6ZHY - chains F and J of the 9 polymer chains in the assembly; structure by electron microscopy, 3.00 A resolution.

Chain F:
Molecule: Histone H4
Organism: Xenopus laevis
UniProt: P62799 (H4_XENLA); residues 0-102 here correspond to UniProt positions 1-103 (UniProt number = residue number + 1)
Amino-acid sequence (103 residues; row label = number of the first residue in the row; numbering starts at 0):
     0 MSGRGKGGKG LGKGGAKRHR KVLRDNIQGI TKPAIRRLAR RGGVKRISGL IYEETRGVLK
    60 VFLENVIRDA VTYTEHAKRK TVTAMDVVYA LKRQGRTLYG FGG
Disordered / not traced: 0-23
UniProt features mapped onto this chain:
  - DNA-binding region: Lys16 to Lys20
  - modified residue: Ser1 (N-acetylserine), Arg3 (Asymmetric dimethylarginine), Lys5 (N6-(2-hydroxyisobutyryl)lysine), Lys8 (N6-(2-hydroxyisobutyryl)lysine), Lys12 (N6-(2-hydroxyisobutyryl)lysine), Lys16 (N6-(2-hydroxyisobutyryl)lysine), Lys20 (N6,N6,N6-trimethyllysine), Lys31 (N6-(2-hydroxyisobutyryl)lysine), Lys44 (N6-(2-hydroxyisobutyryl)lysine), Ser47 (Phosphoserine), Tyr51 (Phosphotyrosine), Lys59 (N6-(2-hydroxyisobutyryl)lysine), Lys77 (N6-(2-hydroxyisobutyryl)lysine), Lys79 (N6-(2-hydroxyisobutyryl)lysine), Tyr88 (Phosphotyrosine), Lys91 (N6-(2-hydroxyisobutyryl)lysine)
  - cross-link (Glycyl lysine isopeptide (Lys-Gly)): Lys31 (interchain with G-Cter in UFM1), Lys91 (interchain with G-Cter in ubiquitin)

Chain J:
Molecule: DNA (110-MER) Widom 601 sequence
Organism: synthetic construct
Sequence (145 nucleotides; row label = number of the first residue in the row; numbers below 1 keep their minus sign (DA-72 is residue -72)):
   -72 ATCGATGTAT ATATCTGACA CGTGCCTGGA GACTAGGGAG TAATCCCCTT GGCGGTTAAA
   -12 ACGCGGGGGA CAGCGCGTAC GTGCGTTTAA GCGGTGCTAG AGCTGTCTAC GACCAATTGA
    48 GCGGCCTCGG CACCGGGATT CTGAT
Disordered / not traced: -72 to -38

How chain F and chain J interact:
Pairs across the interface (6; chain F residue first):
  Thr30(F) - DA-13(J)  phosphate contact
  Thr30(F) - DA-12(J)  phosphate contact
  Pro32(F) - DA-13(J)  phosphate contact
  Pro32(F) - DA-12(J)  phosphate contact
  Arg36(F) - DA-13(J)  salt bridge to the phosphate
  Arg45(F) - DG-4(J)  sugar contact
Other interface residues (no listed pair), chain F (7 interface residues in all): Lys31, Ala33, Thr80
Other interface residues (no listed pair), chain J (6 interface residues in all): DT-24, DA-14, DA-3

Summary:
7 residues of chain F and 6 residues of chain J are in contact; the contacts include 1 salt bridge. The
salt-bridged pair is Arg36(F)-DA-13(J). From UniProt: a DNA-binding region on chain F.
Chain F is Histone H4 (Xenopus laevis) and chain J is DNA (110-MER) Widom 601 sequence (synthetic construct);
the structure, Cryo-EM structure of the regulatory linker of ALC1 bound to the nucleosome's acidic patch:
hexasome class, was determined by electron microscopy (same publication as 6ZHX).
